PDB entry 7S5F | X-ray diffraction, 1.72 A resolution | chain B

# Chain B
Protein: Manose-6-phosphate reductase
Organism: Apium graveolens
Reference sequence: A0A1U9WT24 (A0A1U9WT24_APIGR); residues 1-309 here = UniProt positions 1-309
Amino-acid sequence (309 residues; row label = number of the first residue in the row):
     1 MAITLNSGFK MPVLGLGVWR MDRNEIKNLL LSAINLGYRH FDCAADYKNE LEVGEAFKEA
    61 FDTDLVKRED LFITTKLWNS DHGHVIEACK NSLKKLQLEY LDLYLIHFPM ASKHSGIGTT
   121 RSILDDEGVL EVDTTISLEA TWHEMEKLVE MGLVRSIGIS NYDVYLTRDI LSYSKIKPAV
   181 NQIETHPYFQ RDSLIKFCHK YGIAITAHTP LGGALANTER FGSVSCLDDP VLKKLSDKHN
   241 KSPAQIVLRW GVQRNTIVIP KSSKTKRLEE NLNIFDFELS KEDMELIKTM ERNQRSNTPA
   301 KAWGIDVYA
Sequence notes: conflict T134 (Ala in A0A1U9WT24)
Residues lining bound ligands:
  - D-mannonic acid (CS2): W19, D46, Y47, W78, H107, F108, N297
  - NADP (NAP; NADP nicotinamide-adenine-dinucleotide phosphate): G17, V18, W19, R20, D42, Y47, K76, H107, F108, S160, N161, Q182, H208, T209, P210, L211, G212, G213, A214, A216, L227, A244, I259, P260, K261, S262, S263, K264, R267, E270, N271, N297
Reported in the primary citation:
  - self-association interface (contacts with another copy of this molecule): R168
  - binding site for NADP: V18, W19, R20, D42, S160, N161, H208, T209, L211, G213, K261, S262, S263, R267, E270, N271
  - binding site for D-mannonic acid: W19, D46, Y47, K48, W78, H107, N297
  - catalytic residues: D42
  - catalytic residues: Y47, K76, H107 (citing earlier work)
  - specificity-determining residues: K48
  - mutagenesis - K48A (20-fold): decreased catalytic activity on Man6P
  - mutagenesis - K48A: unchanged catalytic activity on Glc6P
  - mutagenesis - K48A: unchanged stability
  - mutagenesis - K48A (15-fold): increased catalytic activity on Man

# In short
Bound to chain B: NADP and D-mannonic acid. The paper reports catalytic residues D42, Y47 and K76 among
others; K48A reduces catalytic activity on Man6P.
Chain B is Manose-6-phosphate reductase (Apium graveolens); the structure, Crystal structure of
mannose-6-phosphate reductase from celery (Apium graveolens) leaves with NADP+ and mannonic acid bound, was
determined by X-ray diffraction (same publication as 7S5I).
